PDB entry 4CR4 | electron microscopy, 8.80 A resolution (very low resolution: no residue pairs are listed; an interface is given only as per-side residue counts) | chains L and M of the 33 polymer chains in the assembly

Chain L:
Protein: 26S protease subunit RPT4
Source organism: Saccharomyces cerevisiae
Reference sequence: P53549 (PRS10_YEAST); residue numbers follow UniProt; this construct covers 1-437
Chain sequence (437 residues; row label = number of the first residue in the row):
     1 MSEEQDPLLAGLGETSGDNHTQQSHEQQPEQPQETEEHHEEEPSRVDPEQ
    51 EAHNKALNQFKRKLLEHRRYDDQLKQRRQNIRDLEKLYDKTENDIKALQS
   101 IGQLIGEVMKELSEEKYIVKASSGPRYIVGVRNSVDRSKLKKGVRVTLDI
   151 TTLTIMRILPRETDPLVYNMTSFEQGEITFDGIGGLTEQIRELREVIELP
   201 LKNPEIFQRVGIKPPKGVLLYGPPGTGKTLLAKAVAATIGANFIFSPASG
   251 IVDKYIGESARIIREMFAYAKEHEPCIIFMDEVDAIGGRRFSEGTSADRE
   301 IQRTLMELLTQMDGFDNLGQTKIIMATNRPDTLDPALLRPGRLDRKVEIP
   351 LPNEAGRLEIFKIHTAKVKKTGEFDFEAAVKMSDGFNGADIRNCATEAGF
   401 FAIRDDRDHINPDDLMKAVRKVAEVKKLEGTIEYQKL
Not modelled in the structure: 1-66, 428-437
Swiss-Prot annotation at these positions:
  - binding site (ATP): Gly222 to Thr229
  - modified residue: Ser2 (N-acetylserine)

Chain M:
Protein: 26S protease regulatory subunit 6A
Source organism: Saccharomyces cerevisiae
Reference sequence: P33297 (PRS6A_YEAST); numbering as in UniProt (aligned over 1-434)
Chain sequence (434 residues; row label = number of the first residue in the row):
     1 MATLEELDAQTLPGDDELDQEILNLSTQELQTRAKLLDNEIRIFRSELQR
    51 LSHENNVMLEKIKDNKEKIKNNRQLPYLVANVVEVMDMNEIEDKENSEST
   101 TQGGNVNLDNTAVGKAAVVKTSSRQTVFLPMVGLVDPDKLKPNDLVGVNK
   151 DSYLILDTLPSEFDSRVKAMEVDEKPTETYSDVGGLDKQIEELVEAIVLP
   201 MKRADKFKDMGIRAPKGALMYGPPGTGKTLLARACAAQTNATFLKLAAPQ
   251 LVQMYIGEGAKLVRDAFALAKEKAPTIIFIDELDAIGTKRFDSEKSGDRE
   301 VQRTMLELLNQLDGFSSDDRVKVLAATNRVDVLDPALLRSGRLDRKIEFP
   351 LPSEDSRAQILQIHSRKMTTDDDINWQELARSTDEFNGAQLKAVTVEAGM
   401 IALRNGQSSVKHEDFVEGISEVQARKSKSVSFYA
Not modelled in the structure: 1-40, 86-112
Swiss-Prot annotation at these positions:
  - binding site (ATP): Gly222 to Thr229
  - modified residue: Ala2 (N-acetylalanine), Tyr180 (Phosphotyrosine)

Chain L / chain M interface:
At this resolution (9 A) residue pairs are not listed: 81 residues of chain L and 74 of chain M lie at the interface.

Summary:
The interface between chain L and chain M involves 81 residues on one side and 74 on the other. From UniProt:
8 ATP-binding residues on chain L; 8 ATP-binding residues on chain M.
Here chain L is 26S protease subunit RPT4 and chain M is 26S protease regulatory subunit 6A, both from
Saccharomyces cerevisiae. Entry 4CR4 (Deep classification of a large cryo-EM dataset defines the
conformational landscape of the 26S proteasome) was determined by electron microscopy (same publication as
4CR2 and 4CR3).
